5HVZ - chains A and C of the 3 polymer chains in the assembly; structure by X-ray diffraction, 2.00 A resolution.

[Chain A]
Name: cAMP-dependent protein kinase type I-alpha regulatory subunit
From: Bos taurus
UniProtKB: P00514 (KAP0_BOVIN); residues 12-61 here correspond to UniProt positions 13-62 (UniProt number = residue number + 1)
Amino-acid sequence (50 residues; each row starts with the number of its first residue):
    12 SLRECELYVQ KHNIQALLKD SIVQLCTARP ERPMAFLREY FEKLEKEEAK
What the authors report for this chain:
  - self-association interface (contacts with another copy of this molecule); pairs are residue here / residue on that copy: Cys-16/Cys-37 (disulfide)

[Chain C]
Name: Small membrane A-kinase anchor protein
UniProtKB: Q9BSF0 (SMAKA_HUMAN); residues 55-78 here correspond to UniProt positions 56-79 (UniProt number = residue number + 1)
Amino-acid sequence (24 residues; numbered 55 to 78; the number before each row is that of its first residue):
    55 TVILEYAHRL SQDILCDALQ QWAC
Unresolved in the structure: 78
What the authors report for this chain:
  - post-translational modification sites: Ser-65
  - mutagenesis - S65D, S65E: decreased binding to cAMP-dependent protein kinase type I-alpha regulatory subunit (chain A)
  - mutagenesis - S65E: abolished stability
  - specificity-determining residues: Tyr-60 (proposed by the authors, not directly observed)
  - mutagenesis - S65D, S65E: abolished binding to PKA-RIbeta-mKO2

[Interface between chain A and chain C]
Residue-residue contacts - 17 pairs, chain A then chain C:
  Leu-13(A) / Ala-77(C)  hydrophobic
  Cys-16(A) / Leu-73(C)  hydrophobic
  Val-20(A) / Leu-69(C)  hydrophobic
  Gln-26(A) / His-62(C)
  Gln-26(A) / Ser-65(C)
  Gln-26(A) / Gln-66(C)
  Gln-26(A) / Leu-69(C)
  Leu-29(A) / Ser-65(C)
  Leu-29(A) / Leu-69(C)  hydrophobic
  Lys-30(A) / Leu-58(C)
  Lys-30(A) / Ala-61(C)
  Lys-30(A) / His-62(C)
  Lys-30(A) / Ser-65(C)
  Ile-33(A) / Ala-61(C)  hydrophobic
  Ile-33(A) / Leu-64(C)  hydrophobic
  Val-34(A) / Leu-58(C)  hydrophobic
  Val-34(A) / Ala-61(C)  hydrophobic
Also at the interface, not in a pair above, chain A (11 interface residues in all): Glu-17, Ile-25, Cys-37
Also at the interface, not in a pair above, chain C (13 interface residues in all): Ile-57, Tyr-60, Ile-68, Trp-76
The authors on this interface:
  - specific contacts: Tyr-60(C)/Cys-37(A) (hydrophobic contact), Leu-73(C)/Cys-16(A) (hydrophobic contact)

[Overview]
Chain A and chain C form an interface of 11 and 13 residues respectively. The paper describes hydrophobic
contacts between Tyr-60(C) and Cys-37(A) and Leu-73(C) and Cys-16(A). From the paper: S65D and S65E of chain C
reduce binding to cAMP-dependent protein kinase type I-alpha regulatory subunit (chain A); the specificity
determinant Tyr-60(C).
Here chain A is cAMP-dependent protein kinase type I-alpha regulatory subunit (Bos taurus) and chain C is
Small membrane A-kinase anchor protein. Entry 5HVZ (Crystal structure of smAKAP AKB domain bound RIa
dimerization/docking (D/D) complex at 2.0 A resolution) was determined by X-ray diffraction.
